Entry 8FS3 (electron microscopy, 2.93 A resolution); this record covers chains A and H of the 10 polymer chains in the assembly.

Chain A:
Molecule: Checkpoint protein RAD24
Source organism: Saccharomyces cerevisiae
Reference sequence: P32641 (RAD24_YEAST); numbering as in UniProt (aligned over 1-545)
Sequence (545 residues; each row starts with the number of its first residue):
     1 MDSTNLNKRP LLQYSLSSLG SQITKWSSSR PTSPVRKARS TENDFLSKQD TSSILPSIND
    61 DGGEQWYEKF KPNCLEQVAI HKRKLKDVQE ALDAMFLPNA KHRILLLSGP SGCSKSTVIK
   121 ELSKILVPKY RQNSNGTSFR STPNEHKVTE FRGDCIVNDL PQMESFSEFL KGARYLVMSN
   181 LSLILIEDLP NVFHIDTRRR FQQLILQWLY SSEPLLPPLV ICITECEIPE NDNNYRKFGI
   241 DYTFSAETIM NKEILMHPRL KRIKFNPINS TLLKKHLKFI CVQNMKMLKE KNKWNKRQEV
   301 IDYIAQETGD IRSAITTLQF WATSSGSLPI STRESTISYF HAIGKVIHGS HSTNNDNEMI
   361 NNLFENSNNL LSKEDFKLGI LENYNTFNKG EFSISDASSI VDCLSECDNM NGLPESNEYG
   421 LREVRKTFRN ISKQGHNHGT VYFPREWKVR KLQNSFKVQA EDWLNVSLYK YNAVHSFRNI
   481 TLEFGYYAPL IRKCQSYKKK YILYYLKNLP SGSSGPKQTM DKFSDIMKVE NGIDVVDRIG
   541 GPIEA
Disordered / not traced: 1-62, 134-146, 500-532
Curated features (UniProtKB/Swiss-Prot):
  - binding site (ATP): G109 to S116
  - mutagenesis: K115 (K115E: Reduces NTP-binding and hydrolysis. Shows DNA damage sensitivity; K115R: No effect on NTP-binding and hydrolysis. Resistant to DNA damage)
Metal / ion sites: Mg2+: S116 (together with ATP-gamma-S)
Ligand contacts: ATP-gamma-S (AGS; phosphothiophosphoric acid-adenylate ester): Y67, F70, K71, P72, Q77, V78, A79, P110, S111, G112, C113, S114, K115, S116, T117, T224, H276, I311, R312, I315

Chain H:
Molecule: DDC1 isoform 1
Source organism: Saccharomyces cerevisiae
Reference sequence: A0A8H4BUG7 (A0A8H4BUG7_YEASX); residue numbers follow UniProt; this construct covers 1-612
Sequence (612 residues; numbered 1 to 612; the number before each row is that of its first residue):
     1 MSFKATITES GKQNIWFRAI YVLSTIQDDI KITVTTNELI AWSMNETDTT LCQVRFQKSF
    61 FEEYEFKPHE IVFGENGVQV IEDTYGNSHK LYSFRVNGRH LTTISRKPDG DGIKSFTIAV
   121 NNTSTCPESL ANRLIVVIEM DSLIVKEYCP QFQPIKYDPI IINLKYKRRF LDVFGTAASD
   181 RNPQEPLDPK LLDVFTNTER ELTSALFNEE VESDIRKRNQ LTAADEINYI CCNSTLLKNF
   241 LDNCNVNVTD EVKLEINVHR LSITAFTKAV YGKNNDLLRN ALSMSNTIST LDLEHYCLFT
   301 TIEDEKQDKR SHSKRREHMK SIIFKLKDFK NFITIGPSWK TTQDGNDNIS LWFCHPGDPI
   361 LMQMQKPGVK LELVEVTDSN INDDILEGKF IKTAISGSKE EAGLKDNKES CESPLKSKTA
   421 LKRENLPHSV AGTRNSPLKV SYLTPDNGST VAKTYRNNTA RKLFVEEQSQ STNYEQDKRF
   481 RQASSVHMNM NREQSFDIGT THEVACPRNE SNSLKRSIAD ICNETEDPTQ QSTFAKRADT
   541 TVTWGKALPA ADDEVSCSNI DRKGMLKKEK LKHMQGLLNS QNDTSNHKKQ DNKEMEDGLG
   601 LTQVEKPRGI FD
Disordered / not traced: 1, 69-91, 111, 122-131, 157-226, 300-319, 342-346, 380-612

Chain A / chain H interface:
Contacting residue pairs (49):
  T149(A) with E46(H)
  E150(A) with E46(H)
  R152(A) with E46(H), salt bridge
  C155(A) with Q27(H), hydrogen bond; D28(H), hydrogen bond
  I156(A) with R99(H), hydrogen bond (backbone-side chain)
  V157(A) with S24(H); T25(H); I26(H); Q27(H); D28(H)
  N158(A) with Y21(H); S24(H), hydrogen bond; T25(H); T102(H)
  D159(A) with Y21(H), hydrogen bond; T25(H)
  L160(A) with K327(H)
  E168(A) with K325(H), salt bridge; K327(H), salt bridge
  F169(A) with T47(H)
  K171(A) with D250(H); K325(H)
  G172(A) with T47(H); T49(H)
  A173(A) with T47(H)
  R174(A) with E251(H), salt bridge; K268(H); D378(H), salt bridge
  Y175(A) with T49(H); E251(H), hydrogen bond; I323(H); F324(H); V376(H); T377(H); D378(H)
  V177(A) with S379(H)
  M178(A) with G357(H); S379(H)
  S179(A) with G357(H), hydrogen bond (side chain-backbone)
  N180(A) with G357(H); V376(H)
  Q207(A) with V270(H); L278(H), hydrogen bond (side chain-backbone)
  Y210(A) with V270(H); Y271(H)
  S211(A) with V270(H)
  S212(A) with A269(H), hydrogen bond (side chain-backbone)
  E213(A) with K268(H), salt bridge
Also at the interface, not in a pair above, chain A (28 interface residues in all): D154, Q203, E253
Also at the interface, not in a pair above, chain H (31 interface residues in all): G272, K273, R279, D358

Overview:
28 residues of chain A and 31 residues of chain H are in contact; the contacts include 9 hydrogen bonds and 6
salt bridges. Polar pairs include R152(A)-E46(H), E168(A)-K325(H) and E168(A)-K327(H). Ligands of chain A:
ATP-gamma-S.
Here chain A is Checkpoint protein RAD24 and chain H is DDC1 isoform 1, both from Saccharomyces cerevisiae.
Entry 8FS3 (Structure of S. cerevisiae Rad24-RFC loading the 9-1-1 clamp onto a 10-nt gapped DNA in step ...)
was determined by electron microscopy, deposited together with 8FS4, 8FS5, 8FS6, 8FS7 and 8FS8.
